Entry 4P2O (X-ray diffraction, 2.60 A resolution); this record covers chains A and P of the 5 polymer chains in the assembly.

== Chain A ==
Name: H-2 class II histocompatibility antigen, E-K alpha chain
From: Mus musculus
UniProtKB: P04224 (HA22_MOUSE); residues 1-191 here correspond to UniProt positions 26-216 (UniProt number = residue number + 25)
Sequence (204 residues; each row starts with the number of its first residue; numbers below 1 keep their minus sign (Ala-2 is residue -2)):
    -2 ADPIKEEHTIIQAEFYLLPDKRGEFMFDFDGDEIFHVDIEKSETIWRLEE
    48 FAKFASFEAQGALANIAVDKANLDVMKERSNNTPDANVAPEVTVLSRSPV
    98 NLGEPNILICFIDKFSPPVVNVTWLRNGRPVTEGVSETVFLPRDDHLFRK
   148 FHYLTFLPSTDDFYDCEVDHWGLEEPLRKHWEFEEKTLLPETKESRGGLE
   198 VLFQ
Unresolved in the structure: -2 to 0, 78-82, 181-201
Disulfide bonds: Cys107-Cys163
Covalent attachments: N-acetylglucosamine (NAG) linked to Asn118
Differences from the reference sequence: expression tag (-2 to 0, 192-201)
UniProt features mapped onto this chain:
  - region: Glu179 to Glu191 (Connecting peptide)
  - glycosylation: Asn118 (N-linked (GlcNAc...) asparagine)

== Chain P ==
Name: 2A peptide
From: synthetic construct
Sequence (22 residues; row label = number of the first residue in the row; note: 1 number in that range is skipped by the numbering (no residue carries it; nothing is unmodelled there); numbers below 1 keep their minus sign (Ala-6 is residue -6)):
    -6 ADPADP
     1 LAFFSSAIKGGGGSLV
Unresolved in the structure: -6 to -5

== Interface between chain A and chain P ==
Pairs across the interface (36; chain A residue first):
  Gln9(A) - Phe3(P)
  Gln9(A) - Phe4(P)  hydrogen bond (side chain-backbone)
  Glu11(A) - Ser6(P)
  Phe24(A) - Ala2(P)
  Phe32(A) - Leu1(P)  hydrophobic
  Ala49(A) - Ala-3(P)
  Lys50(A) - Ala-3(P)
  Phe51(A) - Ala-3(P)
  Phe51(A) - Asp-2(P)  hydrogen bond (backbone-backbone)
  Ala52(A) - Ala-3(P)
  Ala52(A) - Asp-2(P)
  Ala52(A) - Leu1(P)  hydrophobic
  Ser53(A) - Ala-3(P)
  Ser53(A) - Asp-2(P)  hydrogen bond (backbone-backbone)
  Ser53(A) - Pro-1(P)
  Ser53(A) - Leu1(P)  hydrogen bond (backbone-backbone)
  Phe54(A) - Phe3(P)  hydrophobic
  Gly58(A) - Phe3(P)
  Asn62(A) - Phe3(P)
  Asn62(A) - Phe4(P)  hydrogen bond (side chain-backbone)
  Asn62(A) - Ser5(P)
  Asn62(A) - Ser6(P)  hydrogen bond (side chain-backbone)
  Val65(A) - Ser6(P)
  Val65(A) - Ala7(P)
  Val65(A) - Ile8(P)  hydrophobic
  Asp66(A) - Ser6(P)
  Asn69(A) - Ala7(P)  hydrogen bond (side chain-backbone)
  Asn69(A) - Ile8(P)
  Asn69(A) - Lys9(P)  hydrogen bond (side chain-backbone)
  Val72(A) - Lys9(P)
  Val72(A) - Gly10(P)
  Met73(A) - Lys9(P)
  Arg76(A) - Gly10(P)  hydrogen bond (side chain-backbone)
  Arg76(A) - Gly13(P)
  Arg76(A) - Ser14(P)
  Arg76(A) - Leu15(P)  hydrogen bond (backbone-backbone)
Also at the interface, not in a pair above, chain A (20 interface residues in all): Phe22, Trp43
Also at the interface, not in a pair above, chain P (18 interface residues in all): Pro-4, Gly11

== Summary ==
The interface between chain A and chain P involves 20 residues on one side and 18 on the other, with 10
hydrogen bonds. Polar contacts include Gln9(A)-Phe4(P), Asn62(A)-Phe4(P) and Asn62(A)-Ser6(P).
N-acetylglucosamine is covalently linked to Asn118(A).
Chain A is H-2 class II histocompatibility antigen, E-K alpha chain (Mus musculus) and chain P is 2A peptide
(synthetic construct); the structure, Crystal structure of the 2B4 TCR in complex with 2A/I-Ek, was determined
by X-ray diffraction, deposited together with 4P2Q and 4P2R.
